PDB entry 7EHN | X-ray diffraction, 2.25 A resolution | chains A and B

# Chain A (and B)
Name: Bifunctional methylenetetrahydrofolate dehydrogenase/cyclohydrolase, mitochondrial
Organism: Homo sapiens
Notes: EC 1.5.1.15, 3.5.4.9; chain B of this document is another copy of the same molecule, construct and numbering; everything in this record applies to it too
Reference sequence: P13995 (MTDC_HUMAN); residue numbers follow UniProt; this construct covers 36-350
Sequence (315 residues; each row starts with the number of its first residue):
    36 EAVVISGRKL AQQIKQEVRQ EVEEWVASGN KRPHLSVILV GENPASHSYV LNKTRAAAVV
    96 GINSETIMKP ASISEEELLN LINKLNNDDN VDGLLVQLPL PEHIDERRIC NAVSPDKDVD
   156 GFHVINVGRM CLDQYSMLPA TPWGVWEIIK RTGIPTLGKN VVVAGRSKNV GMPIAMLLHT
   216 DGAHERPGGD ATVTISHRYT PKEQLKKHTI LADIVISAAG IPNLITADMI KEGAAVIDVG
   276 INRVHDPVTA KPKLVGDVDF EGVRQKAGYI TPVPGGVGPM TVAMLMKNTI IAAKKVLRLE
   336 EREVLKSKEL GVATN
Disordered / not traced: 217-221, 279-286, 331-350 (chain B: 218-221, 280-286, 331-350)
Curated features (UniProtKB/Swiss-Prot):
  - binding site (substrate): Y84 to K88, V131 to L133, P309 to G313
  - binding site (NAD(+)): G200 to S202, R233
  - modified residue: K50 (N6-acetyllysine)
  - cross-link: K50 (Glycyl lysine isopeptide (Lys-Gly) (interchain with G-Cter in SUMO2))
Ligand contacts:
  - J49 ((2S)-2-[[4-[(4-azanyl-6-oxidanyl-pyrimidin-5-yl)carbamoylamino]phenyl]carbonylamino]pentanedioic acid): S83, Y84, N87, K88, L130, V131, Q132, L133, D155, F157, P309, G310, G311, G313, P314, T316, V317
  - J4F (3-[4-[[1-[(4-chloranyl-1H-indol-2-yl)methyl]-3,7-dimethyl-2,6-bis(oxidanylidene)purin-8-yl]amino]-6-methyl-pyrimidin-2-yl]propanoic acid), molecule 1: L133, P134, E141, R142, G156, F157, V162, M165, C166, P174, T176, P177, K203, N204, V205, M207, P208, M211, I276
  - J4F, molecule 2: C166, L167, M211
From the paper describing this entry:
  - binding site for J4F: E141, K203, N204, M207
  - specificity-determining residues: E141, R142, F157 (by similarity / conservation)

# Interface between chain A and chain B
Contacting residue pairs (78; chain A residue first):
  R142(A) - L167(B)
  R142(A) - Q169(B)
  N146(A) - Q169(B)  hydrogen bond
  V159(A) - I160(B)
  V159(A) - G163(B)
  V159(A) - R164(B)
  V159(A) - L167(B)  hydrophobic
  V159(A) - Q169(B)
  I160(A) - V159(B)
  V162(A) - C166(B)  hydrophobic
  G163(A) - V159(B)
  G163(A) - G163(B)
  R164(A) - V159(B)
  C166(A) - V162(B)  hydrophobic
  C166(A) - C166(B)  hydrogen bond
  C166(A) - K203(B)  hydrogen bond (backbone-side chain)
  L167(A) - R142(B)
  L167(A) - V159(B)  hydrophobic
  L167(A) - N204(B)
  D168(A) - K203(B)  salt bridge
  Q169(A) - R142(B)
  Q169(A) - N146(B)  hydrogen bond
  Q169(A) - V159(B)
  N195(A) - H243(B)
  K203(A) - M165(B)  hydrogen bond (side chain-backbone)
  K203(A) - C166(B)  hydrogen bond (side chain-backbone)
  K203(A) - D168(B)  salt bridge
  K203(A) - M211(B)
  K203(A) - T215(B)  hydrogen bond
  N204(A) - L167(B)
  M207(A) - M211(B)  hydrophobic
  M207(A) - H214(B)
  M211(A) - M207(B)  hydrophobic
  M211(A) - M211(B)  hydrophobic
  H214(A) - M207(B)
  H214(A) - I230(B)
  H214(A) - S231(B)
  H214(A) - H232(B)  hydrogen bond
  T215(A) - K203(B)
  D216(A) - R233(B)
  D225(A) - H232(B)  salt bridge
  D225(A) - R233(B)  salt bridge
  A226(A) - H232(B)
  T227(A) - T229(B)
  T227(A) - I230(B)
  T227(A) - S231(B)
  T227(A) - H232(B)  hydrogen bond (side chain-backbone)
  T227(A) - T235(B)
  T227(A) - H243(B)
  V228(A) - V228(B)
  V228(A) - T229(B)
  V228(A) - I230(B)  hydrogen bond (backbone-backbone)
  T229(A) - T227(B)
  T229(A) - V228(B)
  T229(A) - T229(B)  hydrogen bond
  I230(A) - H214(B)  hydrogen bond (backbone-side chain)
  I230(A) - T227(B)
  I230(A) - V228(B)  hydrogen bond (backbone-backbone)
  I230(A) - I230(B)  hydrophobic
  S231(A) - H214(B)
  S231(A) - T227(B)
  H232(A) - H214(B)
  H232(A) - D216(B)  salt bridge
  H232(A) - D225(B)  salt bridge
  H232(A) - A226(B)
  H232(A) - T227(B)  hydrogen bond (backbone-side chain)
  R233(A) - D216(B)  salt bridge
  Y234(A) - L192(B)  hydrophobic
  Y234(A) - G193(B)
  Y234(A) - D225(B)
  T235(A) - G193(B)  hydrogen bond (side chain-backbone)
  T235(A) - T227(B)  hydrogen bond
  Q239(A) - N195(B)
  K242(A) - L246(B)
  H243(A) - N195(B)  hydrogen bond
  H243(A) - T227(B)
  L246(A) - K242(B)
  L246(A) - L246(B)  hydrophobic
Also at the interface, not in a pair above, chain B (37 interface residues in all): F157, K194

# Summary
The interface between chain A and chain B involves 34 residues on one side and 37 on the other; the contacts
include 17 hydrogen bonds and 7 salt bridges. Polar pairs include D168(A)-K203(B), D225(A)-H232(B) and
D225(A)-R233(B). The paper reports a binding site for J4F at E141(A), K203(A) and N204(A) among others;
specificity determinants E141(A), R142(A) and F157(A).
Chain A and chain B are both Bifunctional methylenetetrahydrofolate dehydrogenase/cyclohydrolase,
mitochondrial (Homo sapiens); the structure, Human MTHFD2 in complex with compound 21 and 9, was determined by
X-ray diffraction (same publication as 7EHJ, 7EHM and 7EHV).
